PDB entry 8IW9 | electron microscopy, 3.08 A resolution | chains B and N of the 6 polymer chains in the assembly

# Chain B
Name: Guanine nucleotide-binding protein G(I)/G(S)/G(T) subunit beta-1
From: Homo sapiens
UniProtKB: P62873 (GBB1_HUMAN); residue numbers follow UniProt; this construct covers 2-340
Amino-acid sequence (377 residues; each row starts with the number of its first residue; numbers below 1 keep their minus sign (Met-10 is residue -10)):
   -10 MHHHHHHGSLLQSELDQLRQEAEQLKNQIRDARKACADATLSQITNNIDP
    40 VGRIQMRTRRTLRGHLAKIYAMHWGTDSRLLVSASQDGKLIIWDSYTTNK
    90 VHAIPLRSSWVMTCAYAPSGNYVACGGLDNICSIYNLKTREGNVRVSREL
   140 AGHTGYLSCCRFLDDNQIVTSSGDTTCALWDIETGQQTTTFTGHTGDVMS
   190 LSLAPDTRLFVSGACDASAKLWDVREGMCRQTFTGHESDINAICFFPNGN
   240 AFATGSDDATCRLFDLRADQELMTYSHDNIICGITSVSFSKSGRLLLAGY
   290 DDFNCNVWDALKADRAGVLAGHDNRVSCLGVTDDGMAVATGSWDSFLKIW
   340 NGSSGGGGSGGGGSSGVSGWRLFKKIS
Disordered / not traced: -10 to 2, 341-366
Construct notes: initiating methionine (-10); expression tag (-9 to 1, 341-366)
UniProt features mapped onto this chain:
  - modified residue: Ser2 (N-acetylserine), His266 (Phosphohistidine)

# Chain N
Name: Nanobody-35
From: synthetic construct
Notes: antibody fragment or engineered binder
Amino-acid sequence (128 residues; each row starts with the number of its first residue):
     1 QVQLQESGGGLVQPGGSLRLSCAASGFTFSNYKMNWVRQAPGKGLEWVSD
    51 ISQSGASISYTGSVKGRFTISRDNAKNTLYLQMNSLKPEDTAVYYCARCP
   101 APFTRDCFDVTSTTYAYRGQGTQVTVSS
Disulfides: Cys22-Cys96, Cys99-Cys107

# How chain B and chain N interact
Contacting residue pairs (13; chain B residue first):
  Cys204(B) with Tyr117(N)
  Asp205(B) with Ala116(N); Tyr117(N)
  Thr223(B) with Gln1(N)
  Glu226(B) with Phe27(N); Thr28(N), hydrogen bond (side chain-backbone); Tyr32(N); Arg98(N), hydrogen bond (backbone-side chain); Tyr117(N)
  Ser227(B) with Pro100(N), hydrogen bond (side chain-backbone); Tyr117(N)
  Asp228(B) with Tyr117(N), hydrogen bond
  Ile270(B) with Phe103(N), hydrophobic
Also at the interface, not in a pair above, chain B (10 interface residues in all): Ala206, Asp246, Asp247
Also at the interface, not in a pair above, chain N (12 interface residues in all): Gly26, Ala101, Pro102

# Summary
Chain B and chain N form an interface of 10 and 12 residues respectively; the contacts include 4 hydrogen
bonds. Polar pairs include Glu226(B)-Thr28(N), Glu226(B)-Arg98(N) and Ser227(B)-Pro100(N).
Chain B is Guanine nucleotide-binding protein G(I)/G(S)/G(T) subunit beta-1 (Homo sapiens) and chain N is
Nanobody-35 (synthetic construct); the structure, Cryo-EM structure of the CAD-bound mTAAR9-Gs complex, was
determined by electron microscopy (same publication as 8ITF, 8IW1, 8IW4 and 8IW7).
